2JA7 - chains 2 and B of the 15 polymer chains in the assembly; structure by X-ray diffraction, 3.80 A resolution.

== Chain 2 ==
Molecule: 25-nt DNA strand
Sequence (25 nucleotides; numbered 4 to 29; 1 number in that range is skipped by the numbering (no residue carries it; nothing is unmodelled there); the number before each row is that of its first residue):
     4 AGCTCAAGTA CTTTX
    20 CCUGGTCATT
Unresolved in the structure: 4-9, 29
Covalently attached groups: covalent link TT_18/DC20
Modified residues: TT ([(1r,3r,4s,9r,10s,12r,15as,15br,18br,18cs)-10-hydroxy-15a,15b-dimethyl-13,15,16,18-tetraoxohexadecahydro-8H-9,12-epoxy-1,4-methano-2,5,7-trioxa-12a,14,17,18a-tetraazacyclohexadeca[1,2,3,4-def]biphenylen-3-yl]methyl dihydrogen phosphate) at position 18; BRU (5-bromo-2'-deoxyuridine-5'-monophosphate) at position 22

== Chain B ==
Protein: DNA-directed RNA polymerase II 140 kDa polypeptide
Source organism: Saccharomyces cerevisiae
Notes: EC 2.7.7.6
UniProtKB: P08518 (RPB2_YEAST); residues 1-1224 here = UniProt positions 1-1224
Chain sequence (1224 residues; numbered 1 to 1224; the number before each row is that of its first residue):
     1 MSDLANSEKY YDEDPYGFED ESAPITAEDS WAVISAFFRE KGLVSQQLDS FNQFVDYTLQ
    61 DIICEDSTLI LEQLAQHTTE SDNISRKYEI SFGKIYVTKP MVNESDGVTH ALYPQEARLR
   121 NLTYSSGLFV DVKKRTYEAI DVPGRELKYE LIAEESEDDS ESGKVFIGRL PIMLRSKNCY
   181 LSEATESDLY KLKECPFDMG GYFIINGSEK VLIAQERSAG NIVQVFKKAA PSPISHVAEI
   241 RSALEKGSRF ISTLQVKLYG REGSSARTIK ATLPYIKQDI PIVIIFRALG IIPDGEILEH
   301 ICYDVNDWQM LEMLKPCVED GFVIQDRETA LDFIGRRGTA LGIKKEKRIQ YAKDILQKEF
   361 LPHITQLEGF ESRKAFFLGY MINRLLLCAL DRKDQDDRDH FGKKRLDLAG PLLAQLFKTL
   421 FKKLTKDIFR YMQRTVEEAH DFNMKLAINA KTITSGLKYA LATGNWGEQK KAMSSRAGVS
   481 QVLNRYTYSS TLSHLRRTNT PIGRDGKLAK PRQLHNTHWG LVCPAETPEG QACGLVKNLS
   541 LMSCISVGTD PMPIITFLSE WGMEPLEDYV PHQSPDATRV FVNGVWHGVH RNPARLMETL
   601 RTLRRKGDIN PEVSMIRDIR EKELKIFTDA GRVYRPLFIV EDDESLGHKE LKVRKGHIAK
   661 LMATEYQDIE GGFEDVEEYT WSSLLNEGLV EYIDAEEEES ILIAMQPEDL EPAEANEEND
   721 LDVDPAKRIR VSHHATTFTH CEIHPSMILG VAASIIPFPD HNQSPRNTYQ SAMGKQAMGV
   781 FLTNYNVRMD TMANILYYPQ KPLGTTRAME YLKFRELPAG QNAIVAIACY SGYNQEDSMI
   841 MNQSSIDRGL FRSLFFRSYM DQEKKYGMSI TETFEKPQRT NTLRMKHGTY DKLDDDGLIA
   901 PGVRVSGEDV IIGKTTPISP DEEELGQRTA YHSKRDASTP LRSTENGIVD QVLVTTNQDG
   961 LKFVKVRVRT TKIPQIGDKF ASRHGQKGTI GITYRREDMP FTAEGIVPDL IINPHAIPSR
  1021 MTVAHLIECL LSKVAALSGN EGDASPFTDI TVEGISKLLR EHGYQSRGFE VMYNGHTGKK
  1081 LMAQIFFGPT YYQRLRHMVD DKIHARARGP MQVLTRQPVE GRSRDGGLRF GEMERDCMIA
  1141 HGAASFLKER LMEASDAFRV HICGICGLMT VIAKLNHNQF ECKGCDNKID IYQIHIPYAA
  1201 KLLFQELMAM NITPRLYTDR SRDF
Unresolved in the structure: 1-17, 71-89, 134-163, 438-445, 503-509, 669-677, 716-721, 920-932
Bound ions: Zn2+: Cys-1163, Cys-1166, Cys-1182, Cys-1185

== Interface between chain 2 and chain B ==
Contacting residue pairs (19):
  TT_18(2) / Met-1133(B)  base contact
  DC20(2) / Arg-1129(B)  salt bridge to the phosphate
  DC20(2) / Gly-1131(B)  phosphate contact
  DC21(2) / Leu-1128(B)  phosphate contact
  DC21(2) / Arg-1129(B)  hydrogen bond to the phosphate
  BRU_22(2) / Gly-1121(B)  phosphate contact
  BRU_22(2) / Arg-1122(B)  hydrogen bond to the phosphate
  DG23(2) / Met-792(B)  phosphate contact
  DG23(2) / Arg-942(B)  sugar contact
  DG23(2) / Ser-1123(B)  hydrogen bond to the phosphate
  DG24(2) / Thr-791(B)  phosphate contact
  DG24(2) / Met-792(B)  phosphate contact
  DG24(2) / Arg-857(B)  salt bridge to the phosphate
  DG24(2) / Arg-942(B)  salt bridge to the phosphate
  DT25(2) / Lys-210(B)  phosphate contact
  DT25(2) / Thr-791(B)  hydrogen bond to the phosphate
  DC26(2) / Ser-208(B)  phosphate contact
  DC26(2) / Lys-210(B)  salt bridge to the phosphate
  DC26(2) / Ala-462(B)  sugar contact
Other interface residues (no listed pair), chain B (17 interface residues in all): Val-482, Glu-1132, Glu-1134

== Summary ==
8 residues of chain 2 and 17 residues of chain B are in contact; the contacts include 4 hydrogen bonds and 4
salt bridges. Polar contacts include DC21(2)/Arg-1129(B), BRU_22(2)/Arg-1122(B) and DG23(2)/Ser-1123(B). The
Zn2+ site is built by Cys-1163(B), Cys-1166(B), Cys-1182(B) and Cys-1185(B).
Here chain 2 is a 25-nt DNA strand and chain B is DNA-directed RNA polymerase II 140 kDa polypeptide
(Saccharomyces cerevisiae). Entry 2JA7 (CPD lesion containing RNA Polymerase II elongation complex C) was
determined by X-ray diffraction (same publication as 2JA5, 2JA6 and 2JA8).
